Entry 4KRY (X-ray diffraction, 2.30 A resolution); this record covers chains A and B.

Chain A (and B):
Protein: Acetyl esterase
Source organism: Escherichia coli
Notes: EC 3.1.1.-; chain B of this document is another copy of the same molecule, construct and numbering; everything in this record applies to it too
UniProt: P23872 (AES_ECOLI); residues 1-319 here = UniProt positions 1-319
Amino-acid sequence (333 residues; row label = number of the first residue in the row; numbers below 1 keep their minus sign (Met-13 is residue -13)):
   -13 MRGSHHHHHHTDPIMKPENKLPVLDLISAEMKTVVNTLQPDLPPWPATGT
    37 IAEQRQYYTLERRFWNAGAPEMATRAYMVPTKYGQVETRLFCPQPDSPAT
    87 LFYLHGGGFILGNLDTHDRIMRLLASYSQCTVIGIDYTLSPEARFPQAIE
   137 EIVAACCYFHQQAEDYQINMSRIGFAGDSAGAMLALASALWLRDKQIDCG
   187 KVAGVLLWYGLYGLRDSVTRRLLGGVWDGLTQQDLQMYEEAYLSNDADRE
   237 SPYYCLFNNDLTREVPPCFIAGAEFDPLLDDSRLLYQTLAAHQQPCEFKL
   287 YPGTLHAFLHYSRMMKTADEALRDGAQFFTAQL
Not modelled in the structure: -13 to 1
Differences from the reference sequence: expression tag (-13 to 0)
Modified / non-standard residues: Ser165 (o-benzylsulfonyl-serine; SEB)
Disulfides: Cys143-Cys185
UniProt features mapped onto this chain:
  - motif: His91 to Gly93 (Involved in the stabilization of the negatively charged intermediate by the formation of the oxyanion hole)
  - active site: Asp262, His292
  - mutagenesis: His103 (H103A: Reduces enzymatic efficiency), Glu128 (E128A: Reduces enzymatic efficiency), Gly163 (G163A: Diminishes catalytic efficiency), Asp164 (D164A: Strongly reduces enzymatic activity), Gly167 (G167A: Diminishes substrate affinity), Asp262 (D262A: Strongly reduces enzymatic activity), Asp266 (D266A: Reduces enzymatic efficiency), His292 (H292A: Abolishes enzymatic activity)

Chain A / chain B interface:
Contacting residue pairs (59):
  Lys2(A) with Phe243(B), hydrogen bond (backbone-backbone); Asn244(B); Asn245(B); Asp246(B)
  Glu4(A) with Asp246(B); Thr248(B); His278(B), hydrogen bond (backbone-side chain)
  Asn5(A) with Phe243(B), hydrogen bond (side chain-backbone); Asn245(B), hydrogen bond (side chain-backbone); Leu247(B), hydrogen bond (side chain-backbone); Thr248(B); Thr274(B); His278(B)
  Lys6(A) with His278(B)
  Gly199(A) with Arg207(B)
  Leu200(A) with Asp202(B); Ser203(B); Arg207(B)
  Arg201(A) with Asp202(B), hydrogen bond (backbone-side chain)
  Asp202(A) with Leu200(B); Arg201(B), hydrogen bond (side chain-backbone); Asp202(B); Ser203(B)
  Ser203(A) with Leu200(B); Asp202(B)
  Val204(A) with Asp266(B); Leu270(B); Gln273(B)
  Arg207(A) with Gly199(B); Leu200(B); Cys241(B), hydrogen bond; Asn244(B), hydrogen bond; Leu270(B)
  Leu208(A) with Leu270(B), hydrophobic; Gln273(B); Thr274(B)
  Cys241(A) with Arg207(B), hydrogen bond
  Phe243(A) with Lys2(B); Asn5(B), hydrogen bond (backbone-side chain)
  Asn244(A) with Lys2(B); Arg207(B), hydrogen bond
  Asn245(A) with Lys2(B); Asn5(B), hydrogen bond (backbone-side chain)
  Asp246(A) with Lys2(B)
  Leu247(A) with Asn5(B), hydrogen bond (backbone-side chain)
  Thr248(A) with Glu4(B); Asn5(B)
  Asp266(A) with Val204(B)
  Leu270(A) with Val204(B); Arg207(B); Leu208(B), hydrophobic
  Gln273(A) with Val204(B); Leu208(B)
  Thr274(A) with Asn5(B); Leu208(B)
  Ala277(A) with Leu7(B), hydrophobic
  His278(A) with Glu4(B), hydrogen bond (side chain-backbone); Asn5(B); Lys6(B), hydrogen bond (side chain-backbone)
Also at the interface, not in a pair above, chain A (26 interface residues in all): Leu7
Also at the interface, not in a pair above, chain B (26 interface residues in all): Ala277

In short:
The chain A/chain B interface involves 26 residues from each chain; the contacts include 16 hydrogen bonds.
Among the polar pairs are Glu4(A)-His278(B), Asn5(A)-Phe243(B) and Asn5(A)-Asn245(B). Curated annotation
(UniProt) lists active-site residues Asp262(A) and His292(A) and 8 mutagenesis sites on chain A.
Both chains are Acetyl esterase (Escherichia coli). Entry 4KRY (Structure of Aes from E. coli in covalent
complex with PMS) was determined by X-ray diffraction together with 4KRX from the same study.
